Entry 6GCY (X-ray diffraction, 1.30 A resolution); this record covers chain A.

== Chain A ==
Name: Carbonic anhydrase 2
Source organism: Homo sapiens
Notes: EC 4.2.1.1
Reference sequence: P00918 (CAH2_HUMAN); residues 1-260 here = UniProt positions 1-260
Chain sequence (260 residues; numbered 1 to 260; the number before each row is that of its first residue):
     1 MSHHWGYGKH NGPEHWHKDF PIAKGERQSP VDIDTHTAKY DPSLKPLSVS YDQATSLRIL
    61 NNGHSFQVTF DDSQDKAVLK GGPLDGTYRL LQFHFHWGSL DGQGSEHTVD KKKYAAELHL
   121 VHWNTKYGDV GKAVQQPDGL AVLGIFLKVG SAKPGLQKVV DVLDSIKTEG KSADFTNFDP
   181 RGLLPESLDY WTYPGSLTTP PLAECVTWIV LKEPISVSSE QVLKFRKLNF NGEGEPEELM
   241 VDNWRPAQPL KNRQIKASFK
Disordered / not traced: 1-2
Sequence notes: engineered mutation Ser65 (Ala in P00918), Gln67 (Asn in P00918), Thr69 (Glu in P00918), Leu91 (Ile in P00918), Val130 (Phe in P00918), Glu169 (Lys in P00918), Ala203 (Leu in P00918)
UniProt features mapped onto this chain:
  - active site: His64 (Proton donor/acceptor)
  - binding site (Zn(2+)): His94, His96, His119
  - binding site (substrate): Thr198, Thr199
  - site: Tyr7 (Fine-tunes the proton-transfer properties of H-64), Asn62 (Fine-tunes the proton-transfer properties of H-64), Gln92 (Involved in the binding of some activators, including histamine and L-histidine)
  - modified residue: Ser2 (N-acetylserine), Ser165 (Phosphoserine), Ser172 (Phosphoserine)
Ion coordination: Zn2+: His94, His96, His119 (together with 3QR)
Small-molecule neighbours: 3QR ([1-(1,1-dioxido-3-oxo-2,3-dihydro-1,2-benzothiazol-6-yl)-1H-1,2,3-triazol-4-yl]methyl alpha-L-idopyranoside): His64, Leu91, Gln92, His94, His96, His119, Val121, Val130, Gly131, Val134, Leu140, Val142, Ser196, Leu197, Thr198, Thr199, Trp208
Reported in the primary citation:
  - binding site for 3QR: Tyr7, Leu91, Val121
  - specificity-determining residues: Gln67, Leu91 (proposed by the authors, not directly observed)
  - conformationally variable residues (side-chain flip): His64

== Summary ==
Bound to chain A: compound 3QR. His94, His96 and His119 form the Zn2+ site. UniProt lists active-site residue
His64, 3 Zn2+-binding residues and substrate-binding residues Thr198 and Thr199. From the paper: a binding
site for 3QR at Tyr7, Leu91 and Val121; specificity determinants Gln67 and Leu91.
Chain A is Carbonic anhydrase 2 (Homo sapiens); the structure, Joint neutron and x-ray crystal structure of
human carbonic anhydrase IX mimic (saccharin-sugar conjugate complex), was determined by X-ray diffraction
together with 6FJI and 6FJJ from the same study.
